7PYK - chains C and F of the 9 polymer chains in the assembly; structure by electron microscopy, 4.10 A resolution (low resolution: residue-level contacts below are approximate; hydrogen-bond / salt-bridge calls are withheld).

== Chain C ==
Molecule: DNA-directed RNA polymerase subunit beta
Organism: Escherichia coli
Notes: EC 2.7.7.6
Reference sequence: P0A8V4 (RPOB_ECO57); numbering as in UniProt (aligned over 1-1342)
Chain sequence (1342 residues; each row starts with the number of its first residue):
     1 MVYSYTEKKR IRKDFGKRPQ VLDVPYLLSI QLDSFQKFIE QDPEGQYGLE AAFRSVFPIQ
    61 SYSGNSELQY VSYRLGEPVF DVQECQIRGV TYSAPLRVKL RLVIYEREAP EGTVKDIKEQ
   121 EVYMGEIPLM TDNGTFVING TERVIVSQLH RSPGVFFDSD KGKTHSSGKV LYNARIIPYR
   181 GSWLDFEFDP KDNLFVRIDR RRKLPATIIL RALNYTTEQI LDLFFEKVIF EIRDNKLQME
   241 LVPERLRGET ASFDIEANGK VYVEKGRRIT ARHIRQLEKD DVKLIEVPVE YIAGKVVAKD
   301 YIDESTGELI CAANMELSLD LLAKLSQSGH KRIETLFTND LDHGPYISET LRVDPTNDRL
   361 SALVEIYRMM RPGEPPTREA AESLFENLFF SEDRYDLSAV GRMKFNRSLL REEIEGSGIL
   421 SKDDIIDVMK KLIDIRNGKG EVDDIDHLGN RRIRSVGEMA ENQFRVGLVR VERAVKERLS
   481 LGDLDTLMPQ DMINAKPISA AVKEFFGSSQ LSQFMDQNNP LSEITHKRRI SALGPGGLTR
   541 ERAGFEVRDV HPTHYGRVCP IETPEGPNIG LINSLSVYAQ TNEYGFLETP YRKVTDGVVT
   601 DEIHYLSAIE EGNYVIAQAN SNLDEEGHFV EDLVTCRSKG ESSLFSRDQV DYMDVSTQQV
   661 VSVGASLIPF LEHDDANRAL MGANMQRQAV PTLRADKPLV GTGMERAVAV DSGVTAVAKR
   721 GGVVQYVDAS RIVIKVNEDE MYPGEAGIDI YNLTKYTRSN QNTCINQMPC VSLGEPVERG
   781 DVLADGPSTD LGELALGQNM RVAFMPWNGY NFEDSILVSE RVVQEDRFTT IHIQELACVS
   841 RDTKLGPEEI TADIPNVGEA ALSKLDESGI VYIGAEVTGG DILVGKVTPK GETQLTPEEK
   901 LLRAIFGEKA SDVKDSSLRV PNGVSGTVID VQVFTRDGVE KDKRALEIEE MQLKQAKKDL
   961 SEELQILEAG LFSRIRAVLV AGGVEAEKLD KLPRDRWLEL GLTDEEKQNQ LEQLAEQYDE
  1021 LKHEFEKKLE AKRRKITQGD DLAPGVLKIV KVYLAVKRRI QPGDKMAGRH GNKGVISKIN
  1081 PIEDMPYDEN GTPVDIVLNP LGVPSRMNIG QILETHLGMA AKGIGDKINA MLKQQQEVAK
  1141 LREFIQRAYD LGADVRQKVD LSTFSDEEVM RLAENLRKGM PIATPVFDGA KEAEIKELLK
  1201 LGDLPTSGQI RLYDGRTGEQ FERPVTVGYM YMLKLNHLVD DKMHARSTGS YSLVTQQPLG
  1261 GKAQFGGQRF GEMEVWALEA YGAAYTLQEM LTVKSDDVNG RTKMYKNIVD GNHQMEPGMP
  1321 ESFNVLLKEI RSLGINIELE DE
Disordered / not traced: 1
UniProt features mapped onto this chain:
  - modified residue (N6-acetyllysine): Lys1022, Lys1200

== Chain F ==
Molecule: Transcription termination/antitermination protein NusA
Organism: Escherichia coli
Reference sequence: P0AFF6 (NUSA_ECOLI); residues 1-495 here = UniProt positions 1-495
Chain sequence (495 residues; numbered 1 to 495; the number before each row is that of its first residue):
     1 MNKEILAVVE AVSNEKALPR EKIFEALESA LATATKKKYE QEIDVRVQID RKSGDFDTFR
    61 RWLVVDEVTQ PTKEITLEAA RYEDESLNLG DYVEDQIESV TFDRITTQTA KQVIVQKVRE
   121 AERAMVVDQF REHEGEIITG VVKKVNRDNI SLDLGNNAEA VILREDMLPR ENFRPGDRVR
   181 GVLYSVRPEA RGAQLFVTRS KPEMLIELFR IEVPEIGEEV IEIKAAARDP GSRAKIAVKT
   241 NDKRIDPVGA CVGMRGARVQ AVSTELGGER IDIVLWDDNP AQFVINAMAP ADVASIVVDE
   301 DKHTMDIAVE AGNLAQAIGR NGQNVRLASQ LSGWELNVMT VDDLQAKHQA EAHAAIDTFT
   361 KYLDIDEDFA TVLVEEGFST LEELAYVPMK ELLEIEGLDE PTVEALRERA KNALATIAQA
   421 QEESLGDNKP ADDLLNLEGV DRDLAFKLAA RGVCTLEDLA EQGIDDLADI EGLTDEKAGA
   481 LIMAARNICW FGDEA
UniProt features mapped onto this chain:
  - mutagenesis: Arg104 (R104H: In nusA10-1), Gly181 (G181D: In nusa11; inability to terminate transcription normally at termination sites), Leu183 (L183R: In nusA1; restricts lambda growth by preventing antitermination activity of lambda N protein), Glu212 (E212K: In nusA10-2)
Reported in the primary citation:
  - conformationally variable residues (domain motion): Gly176, Gly268

== Interface between chain C and chain F ==
Pairs across the interface (11):
  Asp853(C) - Arg104(F)
  Asp853(C) - Ile105(F)
  Glu898(C) - Val115(F)
  Leu901(C) - Val8(F)
  Leu902(C) - Ile114(F)
  Ala904(C) - Glu4(F)
  Ile905(C) - Val8(F)
  Phe906(C) - Ala110(F)
  Glu908(C) - Phe102(F)
  Glu908(C) - Arg104(F)
  Glu908(C) - Thr107(F)
Interface residues without a listed pair, chain C (9 interface residues in all): Pro855
Interface residues without a listed pair, chain F (15 interface residues in all): Ala11, Ile23, Leu27, Asp103, Gln108, Val118

== Overview ==
The interface between chain C and chain F involves 9 residues on one side and 15 on the other. Curated
annotation (UniProt) lists 4 mutagenesis sites on chain F. The paper reports conformational variability at
Gly176(F) and Gly268(F).
Chain C is DNA-directed RNA polymerase subunit beta and chain F is Transcription termination/antitermination
protein NusA, both from Escherichia coli; the structure, CryoEM structure of E.coli RNA polymerase elongation
complex bound to NusA (NusA elongation complex in more-swiveled ..., was determined by electron microscopy
(same publication as 7PY0, 7PY1, 7PY3, 7PY5, 7PY6, 7PY7 and 4 further entries).
